6EF1 - chains F and G of the 14 polymer chains in the assembly; structure by electron microscopy, 4.73 A resolution (low resolution: residue-level contacts below are approximate; hydrogen-bond / salt-bridge calls are withheld).

[Chain F]
Molecule: Proteasome subunit alpha type-6
From: Saccharomyces cerevisiae (strain ATCC 204508 / S288c)
Notes: EC 3.4.25.1
UniProt: P40302 (PSA6_YEAST); residues 2-234 here = UniProt positions 2-234
Sequence (233 residues; numbered 2 to 234; the number before each row is that of its first residue):
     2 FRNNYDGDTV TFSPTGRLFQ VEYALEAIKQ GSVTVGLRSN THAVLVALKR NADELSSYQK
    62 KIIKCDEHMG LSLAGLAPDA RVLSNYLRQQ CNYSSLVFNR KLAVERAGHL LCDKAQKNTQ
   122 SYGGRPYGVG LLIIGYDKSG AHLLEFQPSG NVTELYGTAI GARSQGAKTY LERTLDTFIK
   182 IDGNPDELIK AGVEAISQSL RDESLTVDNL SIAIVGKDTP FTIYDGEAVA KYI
Curated features (UniProtKB/Swiss-Prot):
  - modified residue: Ser14 (Phosphoserine)
  - cross-link: Lys191 (Glycyl lysine isopeptide (Lys-Gly) (interchain with G-Cter in ubiquitin))

[Chain G]
Molecule: Probable proteasome subunit alpha type-7
From: Saccharomyces cerevisiae (strain ATCC 204508 / S288c)
Notes: EC 3.4.25.1
UniProt: P21242 (PSA7_YEAST); residue numbers follow UniProt; this construct covers 6-248
Sequence (243 residues; numbered 6 to 248; the number before each row is that of its first residue):
     6 TGYDLSNSVF SPDGRNFQVE YAVKAVENGT TSIGIKCNDG VVFAVEKLIT SKLLVPQKNV
    66 KIQVVDRHIG CVYSGLIPDG RHLVNRGREE AASFKKLYKT PIPIPAFADR LGQYVQAHTL
   126 YNSVRPFGVS TIFGGVDKNG AHLYMLEPSG SYWGYKGAAT GKGRQSAKAE LEKLVDHHPE
   186 GLSAREAVKQ AAKIIYLAHE DNKEKDFELE ISWCSLSETN GLHKFVKGDL LQEAIDFAQK
   246 EIN

[Interface between chain F and chain G]
Pairs across the interface - 51 pairs, chain F then chain G:
  Tyr6(F) - Asp9(G)
  Tyr6(F) - Tyr26(G)
  Val11(F) - Gln23(G)
  Val11(F) - Val129(G)
  Val11(F) - Arg130(G)
  Thr12(F) - Leu10(G)
  Thr12(F) - Gln23(G)
  Phe13(F) - Gln23(G)
  Phe13(F) - Ala27(G)
  Phe13(F) - Arg130(G)
  Phe13(F) - Pro131(G)
  Ser14(F) - Tyr26(G)
  Pro15(F) - Tyr26(G)
  Pro15(F) - Lys29(G)
  Thr16(F) - Lys29(G)
  Thr16(F) - Asn33(G)
  Gly17(F) - Ala30(G)
  Leu19(F) - Arg130(G)
  Arg39(F) - Val60(G)
  His110(F) - Arg86(G)
  Cys113(F) - Pro83(G)
  Asp114(F) - Arg86(G)
  Asp114(F) - His87(G)
  Asp114(F) - Asn90(G)
  Gln117(F) - Pro83(G)
  Gln117(F) - Asp84(G)
  Gln117(F) - His87(G)
  Gln117(F) - Arg130(G)
  Thr120(F) - Arg130(G)
  Gln121(F) - Asp84(G)
  Gln121(F) - Ser128(G)
  Gln121(F) - Val129(G)
  Gln121(F) - Arg130(G)
  Gln121(F) - Phe132(G)
  Ser122(F) - Ser128(G)
  Tyr123(F) - Ser128(G)
  Ser150(F) - Pro83(G)
  Asn152(F) - Ile82(G)
  Thr154(F) - Asn64(G)
  Glu155(F) - Val60(G)
  Glu155(F) - Lys63(G)
  Glu155(F) - Asn64(G)
  Leu156(F) - Leu58(G)
  Leu156(F) - Val60(G)
  Tyr157(F) - Leu58(G)
  Tyr157(F) - Val60(G)
  Tyr157(F) - Pro61(G)
  Gly158(F) - Leu58(G)
  Leu172(F) - Leu58(G)
  Glu173(F) - Lys57(G)
  Leu176(F) - Lys57(G)
Other interface residues (no listed pair), chain F (29 interface residues in all): Gly151
Other interface residues (no listed pair), chain G (27 interface residues in all): Leu59, Gly133

[Overview]
Chain F and chain G form an interface of 29 and 27 residues respectively.
Chain F is Proteasome subunit alpha type-6 and chain G is Probable proteasome subunit alpha type-7, both from
Saccharomyces cerevisiae (strain ATCC 204508 / S288c); the structure, Yeast 26S proteasome bound to
ubiquitinated substrate (5D motor state), was determined by electron microscopy, deposited together with 6EF0
and 6EF2.
